Entry 7YCF (X-ray diffraction, 2.01 A resolution); this record covers chains C and D of the 4 polymer chains in the assembly.

[Chain C (and D)]
Molecule: Hydroxynitrile lyase
Source organism: Oxidus gracilis
Notes: chain D of this document is another copy of the same molecule, construct and numbering; everything in this record applies to it too
UniProt: A0A2Z5XCT7 (A0A2Z5XCT7_9MYRI); residues -17 to 166 here correspond to UniProt positions 1-184 (UniProt number = residue number + 18)
Chain sequence (184 residues; numbered -17 to 166; the number before each row is that of its first residue; numbers below 1 keep their minus sign (Met-17 is residue -17)):
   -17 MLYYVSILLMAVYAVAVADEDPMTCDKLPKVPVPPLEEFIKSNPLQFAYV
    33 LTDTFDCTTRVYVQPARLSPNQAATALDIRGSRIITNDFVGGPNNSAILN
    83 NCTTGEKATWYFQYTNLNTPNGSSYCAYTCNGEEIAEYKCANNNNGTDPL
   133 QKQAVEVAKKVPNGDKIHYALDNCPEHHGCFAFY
Unresolved in the structure: -17 to 4
Cystine bridges: Cys7-Cys112, Cys39-Cys156, Cys108-Cys122
Residues lining bound ligands:
  - 2-hydroxy-2-methylpropanenitrile (CNH), molecule 1: Gln28, Cys39, Thr40, Thr41, Ile61, Leu153, Cys156, His159, Phe163, Ala164, Phe165, Tyr166
  - 2-hydroxy-2-methylpropanenitrile (CNH), molecule 2: Arg42, Tyr44, Ala58, Phe71, Ala79, Leu81, Trp92, Phe94, Tyr107, Ala109
  - 2-hydroxy-2-methylpropanenitrile (CNH), molecule 3: Asn53, Ala55, Asp70, Phe71, Val72, Ile80, Asn82, Lys89
  - 2-hydroxy-2-methylpropanenitrile (CNH), molecule 4: Asn69, Leu81, Asn82, Asn83, Glu88, Lys89, Ala90, Trp92

[Chain C / chain D interface]
Inter-chain disulfides: Cys84(C)-Cys162(D), Cys162(C)-Cys84(D)
Contacting residue pairs (83):
  Ile22(C) with Gln46(D)
  Lys23(C) with Gln46(D)
  Asn25(C) with Gln46(D)
  Pro26(C) with Val45(D); Gln46(D); Ala48(D)
  Val45(C) with Asn25(D); Pro26(D)
  Gln46(C) with Ile22(D); Lys23(D); Asn25(D); Pro26(D)
  Ala48(C) with Pro26(D); Phe163(D), hydrophobic
  Arg49(C) with Asn103(D); Gly104(D); Asn125(D), hydrogen bond (side chain-backbone); Asn126(D)
  Leu50(C) with Asn125(D); Asn127(D); Phe163(D), hydrophobic
  Ser51(C) with Phe163(D)
  Pro52(C) with Phe163(D)
  Thr57(C) with Phe165(D)
  Leu59(C) with Ile61(D), hydrophobic
  Ile61(C) with Leu59(D), hydrophobic; Ile66(D), hydrophobic
  Gly63(C) with Ile66(D)
  Ser64(C) with Ser64(D); Arg65(D); Ile66(D), hydrogen bond (backbone-backbone)
  Arg65(C) with Ser64(D); Ile66(D)
  Ile66(C) with Ile61(D), hydrophobic; Gly63(D); Ser64(D), hydrogen bond (backbone-backbone); Arg65(D); Ile66(D), hydrophobic
  Thr68(C) with Phe165(D)
  Asp70(C) with Gly161(D); Cys162(D); Phe163(D)
  Asn82(C) with His160(D), hydrogen bond (side chain-backbone); Gly161(D); Cys162(D)
  Asn83(C) with His160(D)
  Cys84(C) with His160(D); Cys162(D), disulfide; Phe165(D); Tyr166(D)
  Thr85(C) with Ser64(D); His160(D), hydrogen bond (backbone-side chain); Tyr166(D)
  Thr86(C) with His160(D)
  Gly87(C) with His160(D)
  Asn103(C) with Arg49(D)
  Gly104(C) with Arg49(D)
  Asn125(C) with Arg49(D), hydrogen bond (backbone-side chain); Leu50(D)
  Asn126(C) with Arg49(D); Leu50(D)
  Asn127(C) with Leu50(D)
  His160(C) with Asn82(D), hydrogen bond (backbone-side chain); Asn83(D); Cys84(D); Thr85(D), hydrogen bond (side chain-backbone); Thr86(D); Gly87(D)
  Gly161(C) with Asp70(D); Asn82(D)
  Cys162(C) with Asp70(D); Asn82(D), hydrogen bond; Cys84(D), disulfide
  Phe163(C) with Ala48(D), hydrophobic; Leu50(D); Ser51(D); Pro52(D); Asp70(D)
  Phe165(C) with Thr57(D); Thr68(D); Cys84(D)
  Tyr166(C) with Cys84(D); Thr85(D)
Also at the interface, not in a pair above, chain C (42 interface residues in all): Ser24, Val43, Pro47, Asn53, Pro102
Also at the interface, not in a pair above, chain D (41 interface residues in all): Ser24, Val43, Pro47, Asn53

[In short]
Chain C and chain D form an interface of 42 and 41 residues respectively; the contacts include 2 disulfide
bonds and 9 hydrogen bonds. Polar pairs include Arg49(C)-Asn125(D), Asn82(C)-His160(D) and Thr85(C)-His160(D).
Ligands of chain C: 4 copies of 2-hydroxy-2-methylpropanenitrile.
Both chains are Hydroxynitrile lyase (Oxidus gracilis). Entry 7YCF (HYDROXYNITRILE LYASE FROM THE MILLIPEDE,
Oxidus gracilis IN ACETONITRILE) was determined by X-ray diffraction together with 7YCB, 7YCD, 7YCT and 7YAX
from the same study.
